6REF - chains 1 and 7 of the 31 polymer chains in the assembly; structure by electron microscopy, 3.30 A resolution.

# Chain 1
Molecule: ATP synthase associated protein ASA1
Organism: Polytomella sp. Pringsheim 198.80
Reference sequence: Q85JD5 (Q85JD5_9CHLO); residues 1-618 here = UniProt positions 1-618
Sequence (618 residues; each row starts with the number of its first residue):
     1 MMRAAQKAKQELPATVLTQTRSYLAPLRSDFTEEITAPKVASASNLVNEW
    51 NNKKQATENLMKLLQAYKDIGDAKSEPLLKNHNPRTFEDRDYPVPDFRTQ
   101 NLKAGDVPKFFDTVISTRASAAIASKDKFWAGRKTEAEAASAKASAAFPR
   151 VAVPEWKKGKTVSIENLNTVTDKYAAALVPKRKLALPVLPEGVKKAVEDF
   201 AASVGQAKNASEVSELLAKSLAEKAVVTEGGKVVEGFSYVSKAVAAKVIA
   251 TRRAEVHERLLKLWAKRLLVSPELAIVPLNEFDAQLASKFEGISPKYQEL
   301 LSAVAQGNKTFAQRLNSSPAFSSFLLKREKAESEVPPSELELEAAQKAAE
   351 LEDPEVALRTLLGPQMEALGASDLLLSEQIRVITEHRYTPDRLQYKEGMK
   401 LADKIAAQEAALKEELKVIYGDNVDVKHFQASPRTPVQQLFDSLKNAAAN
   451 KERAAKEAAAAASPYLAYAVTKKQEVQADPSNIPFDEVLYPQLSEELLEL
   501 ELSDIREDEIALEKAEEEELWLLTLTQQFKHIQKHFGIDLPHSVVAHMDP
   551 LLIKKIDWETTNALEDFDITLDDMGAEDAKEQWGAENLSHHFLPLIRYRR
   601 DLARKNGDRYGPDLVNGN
Unresolved in the structure: 1-22, 618

# Chain 7
Molecule: Mitochondrial ATP synthase associated protein ASA7
Organism: Polytomella sp. Pringsheim 198.80
Reference sequence: D8V7I2 (D8V7I2_9CHLO); numbering as in UniProt (aligned over 1-190)
Sequence (190 residues; numbered 1 to 190; the number before each row is that of its first residue):
     1 MSSVRAGVEAGRRDLTTFTFSGLQDAPVAALSGSIKLNVAAKAGKAEVTV
    51 AAGAAKAATQVSAAALRKLSGSKISLAEVARISVLHSSIQNYLLSLSNER
   101 YQLLSQWPDFTTMYGKDFYYRAHPEDLKKFYDAADEYYKLYETVTEFDSL
   151 SALASQVVPNYAARRRSTVHPAIGSTVADGAFTNFLLSKQ
Unresolved in the structure: 1-14

# Chain 1 / chain 7 interface
Contacting residue pairs (103; chain 1 residue first):
  Tyr23(1) - Arg81(7)
  Tyr23(1) - Ile82(7)  hydrophobic
  Tyr23(1) - Ser151(7)
  Tyr23(1) - Ala152(7)
  Tyr23(1) - Ser155(7)  hydrogen bond (backbone-side chain)
  Leu24(1) - Ser155(7)
  Ala25(1) - Ser155(7)
  Ala25(1) - Pro159(7)  hydrophobic
  Arg28(1) - Pro159(7)
  Arg28(1) - Asn160(7)  hydrogen bond
  Arg28(1) - Ala163(7)
  Arg28(1) - Arg166(7)
  Asp30(1) - Ala163(7)
  Asp30(1) - Arg166(7)  salt bridge
  Phe31(1) - Arg166(7)
  Thr32(1) - Ala163(7)
  Thr32(1) - Arg164(7)
  Thr32(1) - Arg166(7)  hydrogen bond (backbone-backbone)
  Thr32(1) - Ser167(7)  hydrogen bond (backbone-side chain)
  Thr32(1) - Thr168(7)  hydrogen bond (backbone-backbone)
  Glu33(1) - Thr168(7)
  Ile35(1) - Ile173(7)  hydrophobic
  Ile35(1) - Gly174(7)
  Thr36(1) - Arg164(7)  hydrogen bond (backbone-side chain)
  Pro38(1) - Arg164(7)
  Val47(1) - Leu103(7)  hydrophobic
  Trp50(1) - Arg100(7)
  Trp50(1) - Leu103(7)  hydrophobic
  Trp50(1) - Leu104(7)  hydrophobic
  Trp50(1) - Trp107(7)
  Trp50(1) - Leu140(7)
  Lys53(1) - Trp107(7)
  Lys53(1) - Glu136(7)  salt bridge
  Lys54(1) - Gln106(7)
  Lys54(1) - Trp107(7)
  Lys54(1) - Pro108(7)
  Thr57(1) - Trp107(7)
  Thr57(1) - Ala133(7)
  Leu60(1) - Asp126(7)
  Leu60(1) - Lys129(7)
  Leu60(1) - Phe130(7)
  Met61(1) - Pro108(7)
  Met61(1) - Asp109(7)
  Met61(1) - Phe110(7)  hydrophobic
  Met61(1) - Met113(7)
  Met61(1) - Phe130(7)  hydrophobic
  Leu63(1) - Asp126(7)
  Leu64(1) - Phe118(7)
  Leu64(1) - Ala122(7)  hydrophobic
  Leu64(1) - Phe130(7)  hydrophobic
  Gln65(1) - Met113(7)
  Gln65(1) - Phe118(7)
  Tyr67(1) - Arg121(7)
  Tyr67(1) - Ala122(7)  hydrophobic
  Tyr67(1) - His123(7)
  Tyr67(1) - Asp126(7)  hydrogen bond
  Lys68(1) - Asp117(7)  salt bridge
  Lys68(1) - Phe118(7)
  Lys68(1) - Arg121(7)
  Gly71(1) - Arg121(7)
  Asp72(1) - Arg121(7)  salt bridge
  Glu76(1) - Arg121(7)  hydrogen bond (backbone-side chain)
  Pro77(1) - Arg121(7)  hydrogen bond (backbone-side chain)
  Leu78(1) - Tyr120(7)
  Leu78(1) - Arg121(7)
  Leu79(1) - Tyr120(7)  hydrophobic
  His82(1) - Tyr120(7)  hydrogen bond (side chain-backbone)
  His82(1) - Ala122(7)
  Trp130(1) - Arg121(7)
  Trp130(1) - Ala122(7)
  Trp130(1) - His123(7)  hydrogen bond (backbone-side chain)
  Lys134(1) - Asp126(7)  salt bridge
  Phe148(1) - Met113(7)  hydrophobic
  Pro149(1) - Pro108(7)
  Pro149(1) - Asp109(7)  hydrogen bond (backbone-backbone)
  Arg150(1) - Gln106(7)  hydrogen bond (side chain-backbone)
  Arg150(1) - Trp107(7)
  Arg150(1) - Pro108(7)
  Arg150(1) - Asp109(7)
  Val151(1) - Ser105(7)
  Val151(1) - Trp107(7)  hydrogen bond (backbone-backbone)
  Val151(1) - Tyr137(7)
  Val153(1) - Tyr101(7)
  Val153(1) - Ser105(7)
  Val153(1) - Tyr137(7)
  Val153(1) - Tyr141(7)  hydrophobic
  Pro154(1) - Tyr101(7)  hydrogen bond (backbone-side chain)
  Pro154(1) - Tyr141(7)
  Trp156(1) - Leu94(7)
  Trp156(1) - Asn98(7)  hydrogen bond (backbone-side chain)
  Trp156(1) - Tyr101(7)  hydrophobic
  Trp156(1) - Gln102(7)
  Trp156(1) - Phe147(7)  hydrophobic
  Lys157(1) - Asn98(7)  hydrogen bond (backbone-side chain)
  Lys158(1) - Ser95(7)
  Lys158(1) - Asn98(7)
  Lys158(1) - Glu99(7)  salt bridge
  Asp486(1) - Lys116(7)  salt bridge
  Tyr490(1) - Gly115(7)
  Tyr490(1) - Lys116(7)  hydrogen bond (side chain-backbone)
  Tyr490(1) - Asp117(7)
  Leu493(1) - Lys116(7)
  Leu493(1) - Tyr120(7)  hydrophobic
Also at the interface, not in a pair above, chain 1 (52 interface residues in all): Pro26, Ser29, Glu34, Ala37, Leu46, Asn51, Glu58, Ala131
Also at the interface, not in a pair above, chain 7 (54 interface residues in all): Ser97, Tyr119, Pro124, Val144, Val169, Ser175, Ala178

# In short
52 residues of chain 1 and 54 residues of chain 7 are in contact, with 18 hydrogen bonds and 7 salt bridges.
Polar contacts include Asp30(1)-Arg166(7), Lys53(1)-Glu136(7) and Lys68(1)-Asp117(7).
Chain 1 is ATP synthase associated protein ASA1 and chain 7 is Mitochondrial ATP synthase associated protein
ASA7, both from Polytomella sp. Pringsheim 198.80; the structure, Cryo-EM structure of Polytomella F-ATP
synthase, Rotary substate 3B, monomer-masked refinement, was determined by electron microscopy, deposited
together with 6RD4, 6RD5, 6RD6, 6RD7, 6RD8, 6RD9 and 46 further entries.
